PDB entry 6VRA | electron microscopy, 3.30 A resolution | chains A and I of the 12 polymer chains in the assembly

[Chain A]
Molecule: Protective antigen
Organism: Bacillus anthracis
UniProt: P13423 (PAG_BACAN); the construct has insertions or renumbered stretches relative to UniProt, so the offset changes along the chain: 1-162 = UniProt 33-194; 166-735 = UniProt 195-764
Chain sequence (735 residues; each row starts with the number of its first residue):
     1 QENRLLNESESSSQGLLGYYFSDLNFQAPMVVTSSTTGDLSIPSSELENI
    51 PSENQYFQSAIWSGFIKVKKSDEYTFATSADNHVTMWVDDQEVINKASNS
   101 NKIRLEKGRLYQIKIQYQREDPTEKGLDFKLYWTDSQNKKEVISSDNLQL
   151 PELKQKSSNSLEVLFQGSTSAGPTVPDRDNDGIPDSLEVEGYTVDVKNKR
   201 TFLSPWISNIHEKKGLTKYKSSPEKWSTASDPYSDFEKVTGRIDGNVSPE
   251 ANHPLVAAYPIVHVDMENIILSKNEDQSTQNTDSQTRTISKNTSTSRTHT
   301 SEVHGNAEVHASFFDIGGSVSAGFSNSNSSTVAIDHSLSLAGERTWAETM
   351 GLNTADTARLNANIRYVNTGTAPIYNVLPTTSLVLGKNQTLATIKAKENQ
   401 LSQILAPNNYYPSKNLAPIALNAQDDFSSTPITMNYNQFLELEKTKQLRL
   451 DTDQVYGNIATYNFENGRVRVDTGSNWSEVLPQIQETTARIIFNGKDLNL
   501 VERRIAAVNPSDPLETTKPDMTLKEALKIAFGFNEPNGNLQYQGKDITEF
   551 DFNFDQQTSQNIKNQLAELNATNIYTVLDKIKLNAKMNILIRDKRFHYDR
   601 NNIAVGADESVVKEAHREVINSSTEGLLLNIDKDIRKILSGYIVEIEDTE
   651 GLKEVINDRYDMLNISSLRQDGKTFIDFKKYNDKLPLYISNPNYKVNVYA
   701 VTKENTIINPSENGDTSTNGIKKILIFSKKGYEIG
Disordered / not traced: 1-173, 276-282, 308-321
Sequence notes: conflict Asp-121 (Asn153 in P13423), Leu-161 (Arg193 in P13423), Glu-162 (Lys194 in P13423), Gln-166 (Lys195 in P13423), Gly-167 (Arg196 in P13423); insertion (163-165); engineered mutation Gly-245 (Lys274 in P13423), Asn-252 (Arg281 in P13423)
Metal / ion sites: Ca2+ site 1: Asp-177, Asp-179, Asp-181, Ile-183, Glu-188; Ca2+ site 2: Asp-179, Asp-181, Glu-188, Ser-222, Lys-225, Asp-235
Swiss-Prot annotation at these positions:
  - region: Phe-202 to Ile-210 (Alpha-clamp)
  - binding site (Ca(2+)): Asp-177, Asp-179, Asp-181, Ile-183, Glu-188, Ser-222, Lys-225, Asp-235
  - site: Arg-178 (Alpha-clamp), Leu-187 (Alpha-clamp), Phe-236 (Alpha-clamp), Phe-314, Asp-315 (Cleavage), Phe-427 (Phi-clamp), Phe-464 (Alpha-clamp), Asp-683 (Essential for binding to cell receptor)

[Chain I]
Molecule: Calmodulin-sensitive adenylate cyclase
Organism: Bacillus anthracis
Notes: EC 4.6.1.1
UniProt: P40136 (CYAA_BACAN); residues 1-767 here correspond to UniProt positions 34-800 (UniProt number = residue number + 33)
Chain sequence (767 residues; each row starts with the number of its first residue):
     1 MNEHYTESDIKRNHKTEKNKTEKEKFKDSINNLVKTEFTNETLDKIQQTQ
    51 DLLKKIPKDVLEIYSELGGEIYFTDIDLVEHKELQDLSEEEKNSMNSRGE
   101 KVPFASRFVFEKKRETPKLIINIKDYAINSEQSKEVYYEIGKGISLDIIS
   151 KDKSLDPEFLNLIKSLSDDSDSSDLLFSQKFKEKLELNNKSIDINFIKEN
   201 LTEFQHAFSLAFSYYFAPDHRTVLELYAPDMFEYMNKLEKGGFEKISESL
   251 KKEGVEKDRIDVLKGEKALKASGLVPEHADAFKKIARELNTYILFRPVNK
   301 LATNLIKSGVATKGLNVHGKSSDWGPVAGYIPFDQDLSKKHGQQLAVEKG
   351 NLENKKSITEHEGEIGKIPLKLDHLRIEELKENGIILKGKKEIDNGKKYY
   401 LLESNNQVYEFRISDENNEVQYKTKEGKITVLGEKFNWRNIEVMAKNVEG
   451 VLKPLTADYDLFALAPSLTEIKKQIPQKEWDKVVNTPNSLEKQKGVTNLL
   501 IKYGIERKPDSTKGTLSNWQKQMLDRLNEAVKYTGYTGGDVVNHGTEQDN
   551 EEFPEKDNEIFIINPEGEFILTKNWEMTGRFIEKNITGKDYLYYFNRSYN
   601 KIAPGNKAYIEWTDPITKAKINTIPTSAEFIKNLSSIRRSSNVGVYKDSG
   651 DKDEFAKKESVKKIAGYLSDYYNSANHIFSQEKKRKISIFRGIQAYNEIE
   701 NVLKSKQIAPEYKNYFQYLKERITNQVQLLLTHQKSNIEFKLLYKQLNFT
   751 ENETDNFEVFQKIIDEK
Disordered / not traced: 1-19, 256-263, 598-617
Swiss-Prot annotation at these positions:
  - active site: His-318 (Proton acceptor)
  - binding site (Mg(2+)): Asp-458, Asp-460, His-544
  - binding site (3',5'-cyclic AMP): Thr-515, His-544 to Thr-546
What the authors report for this chain:
  - conformationally variable residues (order/disorder transition): Lys-20 to Thr-42

[How chain A and chain I interact]
Residue-residue contacts - 17 pairs, chain A then chain I:
  Arg-178(A) with Asn-32(I)
  Ser-186(A) with Ser-130(I); Asp-219(I)
  Glu-190(A) with Asn-129(I); Ser-130(I), hydrogen bond (side chain-backbone); Glu-131(I), hydrogen bond (side chain-backbone)
  Asp-195(A) with Tyr-227(I), hydrogen bond
  Lys-197(A) with Leu-226(I); Tyr-227(I)
  Phe-202(A) with Thr-222(I); Leu-226(I), hydrophobic
  Pro-205(A) with His-220(I)
  Ile-207(A) with Tyr-214(I)
  Ile-210(A) with Asp-174(I); Leu-175(I), hydrophobic; Tyr-227(I)
  His-211(A) with Tyr-227(I)
Other interface residues (no listed pair), chain A (13 interface residues in all): Asn-209, Lys-213, Glu-224
Other interface residues (no listed pair), chain I (16 interface residues in all): Leu-33, Ile-128, Ser-172, Val-223
From the paper, about this interface:
  - interface residues, chain I: Lys-20(I)

[In short]
Chain A and chain I form an interface of 13 and 16 residues respectively; the contacts include 3 hydrogen
bonds. Among the polar pairs are Glu-190(A)/Ser-130(I), Glu-190(A)/Glu-131(I) and Asp-195(A)/Tyr-227(I). The
paper reports the interface residue Lys-20(I); conformational variability at Lys-20(I).
Chain A is Protective antigen and chain I is Calmodulin-sensitive adenylate cyclase, both from Bacillus
anthracis; the structure, Anthrax octamer prechannel bound to full-length edema factor, was determined by
electron microscopy together with 6WJJ from the same study.
